PDB entry 9E1W | electron microscopy, 3.20 A resolution | chains F and J of the 11 polymer chains in the assembly

# Chain F
Protein: Histone H4
From: Xenopus laevis
UniProtKB: P62799 (H4_XENLA); residues 0-102 here correspond to UniProt positions 1-103 (UniProt number = residue number + 1)
Sequence (103 residues; row label = number of the first residue in the row; numbering starts at 0):
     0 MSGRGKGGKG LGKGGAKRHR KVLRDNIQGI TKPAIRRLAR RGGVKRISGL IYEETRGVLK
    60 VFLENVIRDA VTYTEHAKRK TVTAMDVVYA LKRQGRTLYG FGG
Not modelled in the structure: 0-21, 102
UniProt features mapped onto this chain:
  - DNA-binding region: Lys16 to Lys20
  - modified residue: Ser1 (N-acetylserine), Arg3 (Asymmetric dimethylarginine), Lys5 (N6-(2-hydroxyisobutyryl)lysine), Lys8 (N6-(2-hydroxyisobutyryl)lysine), Lys12 (N6-(2-hydroxyisobutyryl)lysine), Lys16 (N6-(2-hydroxyisobutyryl)lysine), Lys20 (N6,N6,N6-trimethyllysine), Lys31 (N6-(2-hydroxyisobutyryl)lysine), Lys44 (N6-(2-hydroxyisobutyryl)lysine), Ser47 (Phosphoserine), Tyr51 (Phosphotyrosine), Lys59 (N6-(2-hydroxyisobutyryl)lysine), Lys77 (N6-(2-hydroxyisobutyryl)lysine), Lys79 (N6-(2-hydroxyisobutyryl)lysine), Tyr88 (Phosphotyrosine), Lys91 (N6-(2-hydroxyisobutyryl)lysine)
  - cross-link (Glycyl lysine isopeptide (Lys-Gly)): Lys31 (interchain with G-Cter in UFM1), Lys91 (interchain with G-Cter in ubiquitin)

# Chain J
Molecule: 152-nt DNA strand
From: Homo sapiens
Sequence (152 nucleotides; row label = number of the first residue in the row; numbers below 1 keep their minus sign (DC-75 is residue -75)):
   -75 CCCTGGAGAA TCCCGGTGCC GAGGCCGCTC AATTGGTCGT AGACAGCTCT AGCACCGCTT
   -15 AAACGCACGT ACGCGCTGTC CCCCGCGTTT TAACCGCCAA GGGGATTACT CCCTAGTCTC
    45 CAGGCACGTG TCAGATATAT ACATCCTGTG CA

# Interface between chain F and chain J
Pairs across the interface (12; chain F residue first):
  Arg35(F) - DC8(J)  salt bridge to the phosphate
  Lys44(F) - DC8(J)  phosphate contact
  Arg45(F) - DC7(J)  sugar contact
  Arg45(F) - DC8(J)  phosphate contact
  Ile46(F) - DC7(J)  sugar contact
  Ile46(F) - DC8(J)  hydrogen bond to the phosphate
  Ser47(F) - DC7(J)  phosphate contact
  Gly48(F) - DC7(J)  hydrogen bond to the phosphate
  Arg78(F) - DG28(J)  phosphate contact
  Lys79(F) - DG27(J)  phosphate contact
  Lys79(F) - DG28(J)  hydrogen bond to the phosphate
  Thr80(F) - DG28(J)  hydrogen bond to the phosphate
Also at the interface, not in a pair above, chain F (11 interface residues in all): Arg39, Lys77
Also at the interface, not in a pair above, chain J (6 interface residues in all): DG9, DA29

# In short
11 residues of chain F face 6 of chain J across their interface, with 4 hydrogen bonds and 1 salt bridge.
Polar pairs include Ile46(F)-DC8(J), Gly48(F)-DC7(J) and Lys79(F)-DG28(J). UniProt lists a DNA-binding region
on chain F.
Here chain F is Histone H4 (Xenopus laevis) and chain J is a 152-nt DNA strand (Homo sapiens). Entry 9E1W
(Snf2h bound nucleosome complex - ClassC3) was determined by electron microscopy, deposited together with
9E1L, 9E1M, 9E1N, 9E1O, 9E1P, 9E1Q and 4 further entries.
